PDB entry 5S64 | X-ray diffraction, 2.75 A resolution | chains A and E of the 6 polymer chains in the assembly

== Chain A ==
Protein: Tubulin alpha-1B chain
Organism: Bos taurus
Reference sequence: P81947 (TBA1B_BOVIN); residue numbers follow UniProt; this construct covers 1-451
Chain sequence (451 residues; numbered 1 to 451; the number before each row is that of its first residue):
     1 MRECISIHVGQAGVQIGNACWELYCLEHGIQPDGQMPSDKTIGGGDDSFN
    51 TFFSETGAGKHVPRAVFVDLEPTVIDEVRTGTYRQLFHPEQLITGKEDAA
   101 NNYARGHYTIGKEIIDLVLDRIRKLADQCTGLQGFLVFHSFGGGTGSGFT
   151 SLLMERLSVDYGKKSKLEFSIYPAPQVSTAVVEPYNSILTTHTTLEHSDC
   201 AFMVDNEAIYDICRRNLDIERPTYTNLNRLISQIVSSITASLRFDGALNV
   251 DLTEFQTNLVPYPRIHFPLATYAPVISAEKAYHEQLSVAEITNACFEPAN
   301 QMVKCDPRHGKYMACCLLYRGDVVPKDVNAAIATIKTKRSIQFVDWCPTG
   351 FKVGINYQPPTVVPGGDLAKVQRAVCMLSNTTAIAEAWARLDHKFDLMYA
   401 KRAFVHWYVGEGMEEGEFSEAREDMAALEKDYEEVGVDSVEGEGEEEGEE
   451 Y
Disordered / not traced: 439-451
Metal / ion sites: Ca2+: Asp39, Thr41, Gly44, Glu55
Small-molecule neighbours: GTP (guanosine-5'-triphosphate): Val9, Gly10, Gln11, Ala12, Gln15, Ile16, Asp69, Asp98, Ala99, Ala100, Asn101, Ser140, Gly142, Gly143, Gly144, Thr145, Gly146, Ile171, Val177, Ser178, Glu183, Asn206, Tyr224, Leu227, Asn228, Ile231

== Chain E ==
Protein: Stathmin-4
Organism: Rattus norvegicus
Reference sequence: P63043 (STMN4_RAT); residues 5-145 here correspond to UniProt positions 49-189 (UniProt number = residue number + 44)
Chain sequence (143 residues; each row starts with the number of its first residue):
     3 MADMEVIELNKCTSGQSFEVILKPPSFDGVPEFNASLPRRRDPSLEEIQK
    53 KLEAAEERRKYQEAELLKHLAEKREHEREVIQKAIEENNNFIKMAKEKLA
   103 QKMESNKENREAHLAAMLERLQEKDKHAEEVRKNKELKEEASR
Disordered / not traced: 3-5, 29-43, 144-145
Differences from the reference sequence: initiating methionine (3); expression tag (4)
UniProt features mapped onto this chain:
  - modified residue: Ser46 (Phosphoserine)

== How chain A and chain E interact ==
Pairs across the interface - 49 pairs, chain A then chain E:
  His107(A) - Leu54(E)
  Tyr108(A) - Ala57(E)  hydrophobic
  Thr109(A) - Arg61(E)  hydrogen bond
  Lys112(A) - Glu58(E)  salt bridge
  Glu155(A) - Ile50(E)
  Arg156(A) - Leu47(E)
  Arg156(A) - Gln51(E)
  Val159(A) - Pro45(E)
  Val159(A) - Leu47(E)  hydrophobic
  His197(A) - Pro45(E)
  Asp245(A) - Cys14(E)
  Asp245(A) - Ser16(E)  hydrogen bond (backbone-side chain)
  Ala247(A) - Asn12(E)
  Ala247(A) - Ser19(E)
  Leu248(A) - Ser19(E)
  Pro325(A) - Gln18(E)
  Pro325(A) - Phe20(E)  hydrophobic
  Asn329(A) - Met6(E)
  Asn329(A) - Val8(E)
  Asn329(A) - Phe20(E)
  Lys336(A) - Leu24(E)
  Asp345(A) - Ser28(E)  hydrogen bond (backbone-backbone)
  Thr349(A) - Leu24(E)  hydrogen bond (backbone-backbone)
  Thr349(A) - Lys25(E)  hydrogen bond (backbone-backbone)
  Gly350(A) - Val22(E)
  Phe351(A) - Glu21(E)
  Phe351(A) - Val22(E)  hydrogen bond (backbone-backbone)
  Phe351(A) - Leu24(E)  hydrophobic
  Lys352(A) - Phe20(E)
  Lys352(A) - Glu21(E)  salt bridge
  Val353(A) - Ser19(E)
  Val353(A) - Phe20(E)  hydrogen bond (backbone-backbone)
  Gly354(A) - Gln18(E)
  Gly354(A) - Ser19(E)
  Ile355(A) - Gly17(E)
  Ile355(A) - Gln18(E)  hydrogen bond (backbone-backbone)
  Asn356(A) - Ser16(E)
  Tyr357(A) - Thr15(E)
  Tyr357(A) - Ser16(E)  hydrogen bond (backbone-backbone)
  Tyr357(A) - Gly17(E)
  Tyr357(A) - Gln18(E)  hydrogen bond
  Val409(A) - Gln64(E)  hydrogen bond (backbone-side chain)
  Gly410(A) - Arg61(E)
  Gly410(A) - Gln64(E)
  Glu411(A) - Arg61(E)  hydrogen bond (backbone-side chain)
  Gly412(A) - Ala57(E)
  Gly412(A) - Arg60(E)  hydrogen bond (backbone-side chain)
  Gly412(A) - Arg61(E)
  Glu414(A) - Arg60(E)  salt bridge
Interface residues without a listed pair, chain A (40 interface residues in all): Glu113, Asp116, Leu152, Ser158, Glu196, Gly246, Val328, Ile332, Cys347, Pro348, Met413
Interface residues without a listed pair, chain E (31 interface residues in all): Ile23, Pro27, Asp44, Ser46, Lys53, Glu55

== Overview ==
The interface between chain A and chain E involves 40 residues on one side and 31 on the other, with 13
hydrogen bonds and 3 salt bridges. Polar pairs include Lys112(A)-Glu58(E), Lys352(A)-Glu21(E) and
Glu414(A)-Arg60(E). Chain A binds GTP. Asp39(A), Thr41(A), Gly44(A) and Glu55(A) coordinate Ca2+.
Chain A is Tubulin alpha-1B chain (Bos taurus) and chain E is Stathmin-4 (Rattus norvegicus); the structure,
Tubulin-Z28870646-complex, was determined by X-ray diffraction, deposited together with 5S4L, 5S4M, 5S4N,
5S4O, 5S4P, 5S4Q and 52 further entries.
